6JIJ - chains B and A of the 4 polymer chains in the assembly; structure by X-ray diffraction, 2.65 A resolution.

[Chain B (and A)]
Molecule: Replicative polyprotein 1ab
From: Murine coronavirus (strain A59)
Notes: chain A of this document is another copy of the same molecule, construct and numbering; everything in this record applies to it too
UniProtKB: Q66WN6 (Q66WN6_CVMA5); aligned to UniProt positions 3334-3634 over residues 1-301 (the alignment contains insertions or deletions, so no single offset holds)
Sequence (301 residues; numbered 1 to 301; the number before each row is that of its first residue):
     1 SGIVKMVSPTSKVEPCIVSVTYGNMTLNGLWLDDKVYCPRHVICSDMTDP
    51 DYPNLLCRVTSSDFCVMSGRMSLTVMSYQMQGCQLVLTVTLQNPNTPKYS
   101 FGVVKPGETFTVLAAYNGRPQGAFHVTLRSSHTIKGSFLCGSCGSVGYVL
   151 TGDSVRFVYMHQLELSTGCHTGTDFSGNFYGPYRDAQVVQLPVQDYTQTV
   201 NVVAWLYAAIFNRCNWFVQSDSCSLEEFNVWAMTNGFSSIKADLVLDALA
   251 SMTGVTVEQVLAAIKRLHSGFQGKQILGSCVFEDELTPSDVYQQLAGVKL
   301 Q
Disordered / not traced: 298-301
Differences from the reference sequence: conflict F282 (Leu3617 in Q66WN6)

[Interface between chain B and chain A]
Pairs across the interface (70; chain B residue first):
  S1(B) - G136(A)
  S1(B) - S137(A)
  S1(B) - F138(A)  hydrogen bond (side chain-backbone)
  S1(B) - L139(A)
  S1(B) - E164(A)
  S1(B) - T167(A)
  S1(B) - G168(A)
  S1(B) - H170(A)
  G2(B) - G136(A)
  G2(B) - S137(A)  hydrogen bond (backbone-side chain)
  G2(B) - G168(A)
  I3(B) - G136(A)
  V4(B) - F124(A)  hydrophobic
  V4(B) - K135(A)
  V4(B) - G136(A)
  V4(B) - S137(A)
  K5(B) - F124(A)
  M6(B) - G122(A)
  M6(B) - A123(A)
  M6(B) - F124(A)  hydrophobic
  V7(B) - V7(A)  hydrophobic
  V7(B) - G122(A)
  V7(B) - A123(A)  hydrogen bond (backbone-backbone)
  P9(B) - T10(A)
  P9(B) - E14(A)
  P9(B) - Q121(A)
  P9(B) - G122(A)
  T10(B) - P9(A)
  T10(B) - T10(A)  hydrogen bond (backbone-side chain)
  T10(B) - S11(A)
  T10(B) - E14(A)
  S11(B) - S11(A)
  S11(B) - E14(A)  hydrogen bond
  E14(B) - P9(A)
  E14(B) - T10(A)
  E14(B) - S11(A)  hydrogen bond
  Q121(B) - P9(A)
  G122(B) - M6(A)
  G122(B) - V7(A)
  G122(B) - P9(A)
  A123(B) - M6(A)
  A123(B) - V7(A)  hydrogen bond (backbone-backbone)
  F124(B) - V4(A)  hydrophobic
  F124(B) - M6(A)  hydrophobic
  K135(B) - V4(A)
  G136(B) - S1(A)
  G136(B) - G2(A)
  S137(B) - S1(A)
  S137(B) - G2(A)  hydrogen bond (side chain-backbone)
  S137(B) - V4(A)
  S137(B) - Q294(A)  hydrogen bond
  F138(B) - S1(A)  hydrogen bond (backbone-side chain)
  L139(B) - S1(A)
  L139(B) - L295(A)
  L139(B) - A296(A)
  E164(B) - S1(A)  hydrogen bond (side chain-backbone)
  T167(B) - S1(A)
  T167(B) - N212(A)
  T167(B) - R213(A)
  G168(B) - S1(A)
  G168(B) - G2(A)
  H170(B) - S1(A)  hydrogen bond (side chain-backbone)
  R213(B) - S166(A)  hydrogen bond
  R213(B) - T167(A)  hydrogen bond
  Q293(B) - Q121(A)
  Q294(B) - S137(A)  hydrogen bond
  Q294(B) - L139(A)
  L295(B) - L139(A)
  A296(B) - L139(A)
  G297(B) - Q121(A)
Other interface residues (no listed pair), chain B (32 interface residues in all): N212, V281
Other interface residues (no listed pair), chain A (35 interface residues in all): I3, K5, P120, L277, C280, Q293, G297

[Overview]
32 residues of chain B and 35 residues of chain A are in contact; the contacts include 15 hydrogen bonds.
Polar pairs include S1(B)-F138(A), G2(B)-S137(A) and T10(B)-T10(A).
Both chains are Replicative polyprotein 1ab (Murine coronavirus (strain A59)). Entry 6JIJ (The Crystal
Structure of Main Protease from Mouse Hepatitis Virus A59 in Complex with an inhibitor) was determined by
X-ray diffraction.
